Entry 9JTS (electron microscopy, 3.36 A resolution); this record covers chains A and L of the 10 polymer chains in the assembly.

== Chain A ==
Name: V(D)J recombination-activating protein 1
Source organism: Mus musculus
Notes: EC 3.1.-.-, 2.3.2.27
UniProtKB: P15919 (RAG1_MOUSE); residue numbers follow UniProt; this construct covers 1-1040
Sequence (1040 residues; row label = number of the first residue in the row):
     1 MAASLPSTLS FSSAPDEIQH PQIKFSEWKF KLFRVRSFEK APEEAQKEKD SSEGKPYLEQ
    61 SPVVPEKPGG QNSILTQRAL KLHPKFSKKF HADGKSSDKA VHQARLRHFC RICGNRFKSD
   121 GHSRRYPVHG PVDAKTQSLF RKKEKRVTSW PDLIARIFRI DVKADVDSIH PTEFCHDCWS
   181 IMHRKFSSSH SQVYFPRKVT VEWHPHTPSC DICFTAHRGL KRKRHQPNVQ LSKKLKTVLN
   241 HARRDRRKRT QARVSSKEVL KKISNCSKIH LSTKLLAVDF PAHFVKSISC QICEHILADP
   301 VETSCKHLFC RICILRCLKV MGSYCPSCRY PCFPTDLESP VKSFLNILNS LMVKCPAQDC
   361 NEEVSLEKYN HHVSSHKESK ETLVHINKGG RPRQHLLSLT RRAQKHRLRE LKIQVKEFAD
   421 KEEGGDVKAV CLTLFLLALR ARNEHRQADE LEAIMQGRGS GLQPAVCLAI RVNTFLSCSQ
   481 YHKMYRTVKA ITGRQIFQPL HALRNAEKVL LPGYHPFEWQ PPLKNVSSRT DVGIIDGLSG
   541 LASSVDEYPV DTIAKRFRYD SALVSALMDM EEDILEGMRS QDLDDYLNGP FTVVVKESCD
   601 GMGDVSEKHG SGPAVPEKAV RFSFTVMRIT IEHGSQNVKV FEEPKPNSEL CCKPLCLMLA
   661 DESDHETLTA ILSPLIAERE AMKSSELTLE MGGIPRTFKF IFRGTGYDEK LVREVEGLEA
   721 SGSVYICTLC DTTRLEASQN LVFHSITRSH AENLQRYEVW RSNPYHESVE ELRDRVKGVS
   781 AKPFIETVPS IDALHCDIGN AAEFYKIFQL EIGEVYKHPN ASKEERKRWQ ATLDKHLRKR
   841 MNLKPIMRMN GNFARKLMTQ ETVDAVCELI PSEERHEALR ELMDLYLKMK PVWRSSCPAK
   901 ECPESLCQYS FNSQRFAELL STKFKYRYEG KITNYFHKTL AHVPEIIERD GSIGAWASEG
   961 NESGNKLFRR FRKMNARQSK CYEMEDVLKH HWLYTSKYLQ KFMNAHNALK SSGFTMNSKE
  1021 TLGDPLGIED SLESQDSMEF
Disordered / not traced: 1-390, 1009-1040
Curated features (UniProtKB/Swiss-Prot):
  - zinc finger: Cys-290 to Arg-329 (RING-type), Leu-351 to Lys-380 (RAG1-type)
  - DNA-binding region: Gly-389 to Gln-456 (NBD)
  - binding site (Zn(2+)): Cys-266, His-270, Cys-290, Cys-293, His-295, Cys-305, His-307, Cys-310, Cys-313, Cys-325, Cys-328, Cys-355, Cys-360, His-372, His-376
  - binding site (a divalent metal cation): Asp-600, Asp-708, Glu-962
  - site: Trp-893 (Essential for DNA hairpin formation, participates in base-stacking interactions near the cleavage site)
  - cross-link: Lys-233 (Glycyl lysine isopeptide (Lys-Gly) (interchain with G-Cter in ubiquitin))
  - mutagenesis: Lys-233 (K233M: Abolishes autoubiquitination), His-307 (H307A: Displays lower E3 ligase activity and affects the joining step of V(D)J recombination), Cys-325 (C325G: Loss of E3 ligase activity and affects the joining step of V(D)J recombination), Arg-391 (R391A: Defects in converting nicked products to hairpins; R391L: Impairs DNA-binding and hairpin formation while maintaining some nicking activity), Arg-393 (R393A: Impairs DNA-binding and hairpin formation while maintaining some nicking activity), Arg-401 (R401A: Allows robust hairpin activity), Arg-402 (R402A: Defects in converting nicked products to hairpins), Lys-405 (K405A: Reduced hairpin activity), His-406 (H406A: Allows robust hairpin activity), Arg-407 (R407A: Impairs DNA-binding and reduces hairpin formation without affecting nicking activity), Asn-443 (N443A: Impairs DNA-binding; when associated with A-445), His-445 (H445A: Impairs DNA-binding; when associated with A-443), 23 further mutagenesis entries in UniProt
Bound ions: Ca2+: Asp-600 (shared with 1 residue of chain F); Zn2+: Cys-727, Cys-730, His-937, His-942

== Chain L ==
Molecule: 30-nt DNA strand
Sequence (30 nucleotides; each row starts with the number of its first residue):
    17 CACAGTGATA CAGCCCTTAA CAAAAACCCG

== Interface between chain A and chain L ==
Pairs across the interface (15; chain A residue first):
  Arg-440(A) / DC32(L)  salt bridge to the phosphate
  Ala-441(A) / DC32(L)  sugar contact
  His-445(A) / DC31(L)  hydrogen bond to the phosphate
  Lys-645(A) / DA20(L)  phosphate contact
  Ser-648(A) / DC19(L)  sugar contact
  Leu-650(A) / DA20(L)  sugar contact
  Asn-852(A) / DA18(L)  hydrogen bond to the base
  Arg-855(A) / DA18(L)  salt bridge to the phosphate
  Arg-894(A) / DC17(L)  sugar contact
  Arg-894(A) / DA18(L)  salt bridge to the phosphate
  Ser-895(A) / DC17(L)  phosphate contact
  Ser-896(A) / DC17(L)  phosphate contact
  Glu-901(A) / DC17(L)  base contact
  Cys-902(A) / DC17(L)  base contact
  Glu-959(A) / DA18(L)  sugar contact
Also at the interface, not in a pair above, chain A (19 interface residues in all): Asn-443, Asn-647, Glu-649, Pro-891, Ser-963
Also at the interface, not in a pair above, chain L (7 interface residues in all): DT33

== Overview ==
19 residues of chain A and 7 residues of chain L are in contact; the contacts include 2 hydrogen bonds and 3
salt bridges. Polar pairs include Asn-852(A)/DA18(L), His-445(A)/DC31(L) and Arg-440(A)/DC32(L).
Here chain A is V(D)J recombination-activating protein 1 (Mus musculus) and chain L is a 30-nt DNA strand.
Entry 9JTS (CryoEM structure of mouse RAG SEC-1DNA (12RSS side)) was determined by electron microscopy (same
publication as 9JPU, 9JPX, 9JQN and 9JTU).
